Entry 5JQV (X-ray diffraction, 2.34 A resolution); this record covers chains C and H of the 8 polymer chains in the assembly.

# Chain C (and H)
Name: Bifunctional cytochrome P450/NADPH--P450 reductase
Source organism: Bacillus megaterium (strain ATCC 14581 / DSM 32 / JCM 2506 / NBRC 15308 / NCIMB 9376 / NCTC 10342 / VKM B-512)
Notes: EC 1.14.14.1, 1.6.2.4; fragment: heme domain, residues 2-456; chain H of this document is another copy of the same molecule, construct and numbering; everything in this record applies to it too
UniProt: P14779 (CPXB_BACMB); residues 1-463 here correspond to UniProt positions 2-464 (UniProt number = residue number + 1)
Sequence (471 residues; numbered 1 to 471; the number before each row is that of its first residue):
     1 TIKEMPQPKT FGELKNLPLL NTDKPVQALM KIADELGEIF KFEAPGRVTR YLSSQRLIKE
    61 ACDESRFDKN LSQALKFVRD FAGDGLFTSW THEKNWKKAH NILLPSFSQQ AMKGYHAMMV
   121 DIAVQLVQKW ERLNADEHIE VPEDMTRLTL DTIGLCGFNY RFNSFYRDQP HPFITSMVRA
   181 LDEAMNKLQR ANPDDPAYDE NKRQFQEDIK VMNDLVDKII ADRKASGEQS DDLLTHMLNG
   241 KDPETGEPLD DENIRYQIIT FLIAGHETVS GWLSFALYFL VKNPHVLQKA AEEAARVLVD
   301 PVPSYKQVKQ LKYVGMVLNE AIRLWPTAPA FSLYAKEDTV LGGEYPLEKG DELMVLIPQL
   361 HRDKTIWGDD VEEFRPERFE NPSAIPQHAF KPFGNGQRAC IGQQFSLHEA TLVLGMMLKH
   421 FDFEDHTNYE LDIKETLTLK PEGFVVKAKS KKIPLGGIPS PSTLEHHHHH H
Not modelled in the structure: 227-229, 456-471 (chain H: 1, 225-228, 456-471)
Differences from the reference sequence: engineered mutation V269 (Thr270 in P14779), W272 (Leu273 in P14779), I322 (Leu323 in P14779), S406 (Ala407 in P14779); expression tag (464-471)
Ion coordination: fe(III) deuteroporphyrin ix Fe near C400 (its only coordinating residue here)
Ligand contacts: fe(III) deuteroporphyrin ix (FDE): K69, L75, L86, F87, W96, F107, F261, A264, G265, T268, V269, W272, I322, T327, A328, F331, I357, P392, F393, G394, R398, A399, C400, I401, G402, S406
Swiss-Prot annotation at these positions:
  - binding site ((9Z)-hexadecenoate): Y51
  - binding site (heme): C400
  - site: T268 (Important for catalytic activity)

# Interface between chain C and chain H
Residue-residue contacts (10; chain C residue first):
  P18(C) - E244(H)
  P18(C) - T245(H)
  L19(C) - E244(H)
  N21(C) - K94(H)
  T22(C) - E247(H)  hydrogen bond
  D195(C) - H92(H)  salt bridge
  P196(C) - W90(H)  hydrophobic
  P196(C) - Y334(H)  hydrophobic
  A197(C) - W90(H)  hydrophobic
  Y198(C) - H92(H)  hydrogen bond (side chain-backbone)
Other interface residues (no listed pair), chain C (9 interface residues in all): F11
Other interface residues (no listed pair), chain H (8 interface residues in all): E93

# Summary
9 residues of chain C face 8 of chain H across their interface, with 2 hydrogen bonds and 1 salt bridge. Among
the polar pairs are D195(C)-H92(H), T22(C)-E247(H) and Y198(C)-H92(H). Bound to chain C: fe(III)
deuteroporphyrin ix.
Chain C and chain H are both Bifunctional cytochrome P450/NADPH--P450 reductase (Bacillus megaterium (strain
ATCC 14581 / DSM 32 / JCM 2506 / NBRC 15308 / NCIMB 9376 / NCTC 10342 / VKM B-512)); the structure, Crystal
structure of Cytochrome P450 BM3 heme domain T269V/L272W/L322I/A406S (WIVS) variant with iron(III)
deuteroporphyrin IX bound, was determined by X-ray diffraction together with 5JQU from the same study.
